PDB entry 4TM7 | X-ray diffraction, 1.39 A resolution | chain A

Chain A:
Molecule: 6-phosphogluconolactonase
Organism: Mycobacterium smegmatis
Notes: EC 3.1.1.31
UniProt: A0QWX6 (A0QWX6_MYCS2); residue numbers follow UniProt; this construct covers 1-244
Chain sequence (256 residues; numbered -11 to 244; the number before each row is that of its first residue; numbers below 1 keep their minus sign (Ala-11 is residue -11)):
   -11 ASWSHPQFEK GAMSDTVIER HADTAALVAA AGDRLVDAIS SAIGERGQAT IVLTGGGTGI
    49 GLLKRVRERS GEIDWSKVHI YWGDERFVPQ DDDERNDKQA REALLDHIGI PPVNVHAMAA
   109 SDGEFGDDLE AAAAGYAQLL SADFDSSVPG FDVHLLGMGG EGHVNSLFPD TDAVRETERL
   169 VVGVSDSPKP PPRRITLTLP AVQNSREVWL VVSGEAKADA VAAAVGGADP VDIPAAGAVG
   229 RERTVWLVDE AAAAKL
Disordered / not traced: -11 to 1
Construct notes: expression tag (-11 to 0); engineered mutation Asp131 (Asn in A0QWX6)
Ion coordination: Cu ion site 1: Asp3, His9; Cu ion site 2 near Asp11 (its only coordinating residue here); Cu ion site 3 near Asp25 (its only coordinating residue here); Cu+: His67, His104; Cu ion site 4 near Asp79 (its only coordinating residue here); Cu ion site 5 near Asp81 (its only coordinating residue here); Cu ion site 6: His95, Asp158, Asp220; Cu ion site 7 near Glu112 (its only coordinating residue here); Cu ion site 8 near Asp116 (its only coordinating residue here); Cu ion site 9 near Asp133 (its only coordinating residue here); Cu ion site 10: His151 (together with sulfate ion); Cu ion site 11 near Asp160 (its only coordinating residue here); 2 more Cu ion sites not listed
From the paper describing this entry:
  - Cu ion coordination: Asp3, His9, His95, Asp158, Asp220
  - mutagenesis - H9A, H95A, D131A, D131E, D131H, D131N: unchanged catalytic activity on Cu ion
  - mutagenesis - H67F, H104F: abolished catalytic activity on Cu ion
  - mutagenesis - Y69L: increased catalytic activity on Cu ion
  - Cu+ coordination: His67, His104
  - Cu+ coordination through a water molecule: Val101
  - catalytic residues: Glu149, His151 (proposed by the authors, not directly observed)

Overview:
Asp3 and His9 form the Cu ion site 1. The Cu+ site is built by His67 and His104. The paper reports catalytic
residues Glu149 and His151; H67F and H104F abolish catalytic activity on Cu ion; 9 substitutions were tested
in all.
Chain A is 6-phosphogluconolactonase (Mycobacterium smegmatis); the structure, Crystal structure of
6-phosphogluconolactonase from Mycobacterium smegmatis N131D mutant soaked with CuSO4, was determined by X-ray
diffraction (same publication as 4TM8).
